PDB entry 9AVL | electron microscopy, 3.80 A resolution | chains Q and R of the 5 polymer chains in the assembly

# Chain Q (and R)
Protein: Isoform 1 of Extracellular calcium-sensing receptor
Source organism: Homo sapiens
Notes: chain R of this document is another copy of the same molecule, construct and numbering; everything in this record applies to it too
Reference sequence: P41180 (CASR_HUMAN); the construct has insertions or renumbered stretches relative to UniProt, so the offset changes along the chain: -7 to 11 = UniProt 1-19; 20-903 = UniProt 20-903
Sequence (911 residues; each row starts with the number of its first residue; numbers below 1 keep their minus sign (Met-7 is residue -7)):
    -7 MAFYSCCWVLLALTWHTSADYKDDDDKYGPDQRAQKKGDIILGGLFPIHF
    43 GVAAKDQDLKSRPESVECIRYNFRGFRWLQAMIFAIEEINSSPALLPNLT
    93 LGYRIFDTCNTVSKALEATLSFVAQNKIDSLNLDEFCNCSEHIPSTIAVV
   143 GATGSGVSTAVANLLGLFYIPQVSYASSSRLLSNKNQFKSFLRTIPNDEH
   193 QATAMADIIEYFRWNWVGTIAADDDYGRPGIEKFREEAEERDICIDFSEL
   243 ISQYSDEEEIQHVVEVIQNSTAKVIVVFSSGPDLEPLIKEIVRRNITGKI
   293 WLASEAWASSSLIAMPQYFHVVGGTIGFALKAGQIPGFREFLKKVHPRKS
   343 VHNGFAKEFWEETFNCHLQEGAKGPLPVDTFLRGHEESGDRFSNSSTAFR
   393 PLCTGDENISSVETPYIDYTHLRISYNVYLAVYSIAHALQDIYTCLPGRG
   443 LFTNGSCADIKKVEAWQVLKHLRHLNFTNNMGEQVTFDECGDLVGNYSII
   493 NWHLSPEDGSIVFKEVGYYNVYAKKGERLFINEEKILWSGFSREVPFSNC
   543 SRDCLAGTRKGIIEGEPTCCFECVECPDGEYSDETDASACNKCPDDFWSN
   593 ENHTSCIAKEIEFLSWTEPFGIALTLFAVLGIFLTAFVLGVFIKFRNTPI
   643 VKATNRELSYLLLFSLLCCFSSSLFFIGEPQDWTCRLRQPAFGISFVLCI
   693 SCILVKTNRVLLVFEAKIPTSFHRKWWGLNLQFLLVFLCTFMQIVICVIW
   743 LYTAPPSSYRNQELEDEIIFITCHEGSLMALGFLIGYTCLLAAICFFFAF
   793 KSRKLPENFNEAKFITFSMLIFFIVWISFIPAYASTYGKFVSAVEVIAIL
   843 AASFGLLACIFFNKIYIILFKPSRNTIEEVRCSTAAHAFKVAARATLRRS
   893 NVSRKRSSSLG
Disordered / not traced: -7 to 21, 125-130, 361-392, 711-721, 874-903 (chain R: -7 to 20, 125-130, 361-391, 882-903)
Construct notes: insertion (12-19)
Curated features (UniProtKB/Swiss-Prot):
  - region: Phe637 to Arg648 (Intracellular loop 1 (ICL1)), Thr699 to Asn722 (Intracellular loop 2 (ICL2)), Phe790 to Lys805 (Intracellular loop 3 (ICL3)), Ala880 to Ser900 (Interaction with RNF19A), Arg890 to Arg898 (Arginine-rich retention motif)
  - binding site (phosphate): Arg66 to Trp70, Arg415 to Ser417
  - binding site (Ca(2+)): Ile81, Ser84, Leu87, Leu88, Thr100, Thr145, Ser170, Pro188, Asp190, Glu231, Asp234, Glu297, Tyr489, Gly557
  - binding site (L-tryptophan): Ser147, Ala168, Ser170, Glu297
  - binding site (spermine): Asp238, Ser240
  - site: Cys482 (Important for ability of agonist AMG 416 to activate G-protein-coupled receptor activity)
  - modified residue: Thr888 (Phosphothreonine), Ser892 (Phosphoserine), Ser899 (Phosphoserine)
  - glycosylation (N-linked (GlcNAc...) asparagine): Asn90, Asn130, Asn261, Asn287, Asn386, Asn400, Asn446, Asn468, Asn488, Asn541, Asn594
Cystine bridges: Cys60-Cys101, Cys236-Cys561, Cys358-Cys395, Cys542-Cys562, Cys546-Cys565, Cys568-Cys582, Cys585-Cys598, Cys677-Cys765
Covalently attached groups: N-acetylglucosamine (NAG) linked to Asn468, Asn488, Asn541
Bound ions: Ca2+ site 1 near Thr100 (its only coordinating residue here); Ca2+ site 2 near Gly557 (its only coordinating residue here)
Ligand contacts:
  - 9IG (3-(2-chlorophenyl)-N-[(1R)-1-(3-methoxyphenyl)ethyl]propan-1-amine): Phe668, Gln681, Phe684, Gly685, Glu767, Leu770, Leu773, Leu776, Ile777, Thr780, Trp818, Phe821, Tyr825, Glu837, Ile841
  - A1AF7 ((19R,22S,25R)-22,25,26-trihydroxy-16,22-dioxo-17,21,23-trioxa-22lambda~5~-phosphahexacosan-19-yl (9Z)-octadec-9-enoate): Phe619, Lys805, Phe809, Ile813, Ile839, Ala843, Phe846, Gly847, Ala850, Cys851
  - cyclomethyltryptophan (TCR): Arg66, Trp70, Thr145, Gly146, Ser147, Ala168, Ser169, Ser170, Ser171, Ile187, Tyr218, Glu297, Ala298, Ile416

# Interface between chain Q and chain R
Residue-residue contacts - 99 pairs, chain Q then chain R:
  Gln49(Q) - Tyr161(R)  hydrogen bond
  Gln49(Q) - Arg465(R)
  Asp50(Q) - Lys462(R)  hydrogen bond (backbone-side chain)
  Leu51(Q) - Phe444(R)
  Leu51(Q) - Trp458(R)
  Leu51(Q) - Leu461(R)  hydrophobic
  Leu51(Q) - Lys462(R)
  Leu51(Q) - Arg465(R)
  Lys52(Q) - Leu443(R)
  Lys52(Q) - Phe444(R)
  Lys52(Q) - Thr445(R)  hydrogen bond (backbone-side chain)
  Ser53(Q) - Thr445(R)
  Ser53(Q) - Trp458(R)
  Arg54(Q) - Glu456(R)  salt bridge
  Arg54(Q) - Trp458(R)
  Pro55(Q) - Tyr161(R)
  Pro55(Q) - Trp458(R)
  Ser105(Q) - Leu159(R)
  Leu108(Q) - Asn155(R)
  Glu109(Q) - Leu159(R)
  Leu112(Q) - Lys119(R)
  Leu112(Q) - Leu123(R)
  Leu112(Q) - Leu159(R)  hydrophobic
  Ser113(Q) - Leu123(R)
  Ala116(Q) - Leu123(R)  hydrophobic
  Lys119(Q) - Lys119(R)
  Lys119(Q) - Leu123(R)
  Leu123(Q) - Gly21(R)  hydrogen bond (backbone-backbone)
  Leu123(Q) - Leu112(R)
  Leu123(Q) - Ala116(R)  hydrophobic
  Leu123(Q) - Lys119(R)
  Cys131(Q) - Cys131(R)  hydrophobic
  Asn155(Q) - Val104(R)
  Asn155(Q) - Leu108(R)
  Leu159(Q) - Ser105(R)
  Leu159(Q) - Leu108(R)  hydrophobic
  Leu159(Q) - Leu112(R)  hydrophobic
  Phe160(Q) - Leu112(R)  hydrophobic
  Tyr161(Q) - Gln49(R)
  Tyr161(Q) - Pro55(R)  hydrophobic
  Arg172(Q) - Asp215(R)  salt bridge
  Arg172(Q) - Leu242(R)
  Leu173(Q) - Arg220(R)
  Asn178(Q) - Tyr246(R)
  Asp215(Q) - Arg172(R)  salt bridge
  Arg220(Q) - Leu173(R)
  Glu224(Q) - Glu224(R)
  Arg227(Q) - Arg227(R)
  Tyr246(Q) - Asn178(R)
  Leu443(Q) - Lys52(R)
  Phe444(Q) - Leu51(R)
  Phe444(Q) - Lys52(R)
  Thr445(Q) - Lys52(R)  hydrogen bond (backbone-backbone)
  Thr445(Q) - Ser53(R)
  Glu456(Q) - Arg54(R)  salt bridge
  Trp458(Q) - Leu51(R)
  Trp458(Q) - Ser53(R)
  Trp458(Q) - Arg54(R)
  Trp458(Q) - Pro55(R)
  Leu461(Q) - Leu51(R)  hydrophobic
  Lys462(Q) - Asp50(R)  hydrogen bond (side chain-backbone)
  Lys462(Q) - Leu51(R)
  Lys462(Q) - Lys52(R)
  Arg465(Q) - Leu51(R)
  Arg551(Q) - Arg551(R)
  Ile554(Q) - Lys552(R)
  Ile554(Q) - Ile554(R)  hydrophobic
  Ile554(Q) - Ser580(R)
  Glu556(Q) - Ser580(R)
  Glu558(Q) - Thr560(R)
  Pro559(Q) - Thr560(R)
  Thr560(Q) - Glu558(R)
  Thr560(Q) - Pro559(R)
  Thr560(Q) - Thr560(R)
  Pro569(Q) - Pro569(R)  hydrophobic
  Asp578(Q) - Glu556(R)
  Ser580(Q) - Ile554(R)
  Ser580(Q) - Glu556(R)
  Phe809(Q) - Lys805(R)
  Phe809(Q) - Phe809(R)  hydrophobic
  Leu812(Q) - Phe809(R)  hydrophobic
  Ile816(Q) - Ile813(R)  hydrophobic
  Ile816(Q) - Ile816(R)  hydrophobic
  Val817(Q) - Ile816(R)  hydrophobic
  Pro823(Q) - Phe821(R)  hydrophobic
  Ala824(Q) - Ser820(R)
  Ala824(Q) - Phe821(R)
  Ser827(Q) - Ala824(R)
  Ser827(Q) - Thr828(R)  hydrogen bond (backbone-side chain)
  Ser827(Q) - Phe832(R)
  Ser827(Q) - Val836(R)
  Thr828(Q) - Pro823(R)
  Thr828(Q) - Ala824(R)
  Thr828(Q) - Ser827(R)
  Tyr829(Q) - Ser827(R)  hydrogen bond (backbone-side chain)
  Tyr829(Q) - Phe832(R)
  Phe832(Q) - Pro823(R)
  Phe832(Q) - Ser827(R)
  Val836(Q) - Pro823(R)  hydrophobic
Interface residues without a listed pair, chain Q (73 interface residues in all): Val58, Val104, Ala152, Leu156, Gln179, Lys181, Leu242, Lys552, Gly553, Gly557, Phe563, Ala579, Phe612, Ile813, Ser820, Ala835, Ile839
Interface residues without a listed pair, chain R (72 interface residues in all): Glu109, Ser113, Ala152, Leu156, Phe160, Gln179, Lys181, Asp234, Gly553, Phe563, Leu812, Val817, Ile819, Ala826, Ile839

# Overview
Chain Q and chain R form an interface of 73 and 72 residues respectively, with 8 hydrogen bonds and 4 salt
bridges. Among the polar pairs are Arg54(Q)-Glu456(R), Arg172(Q)-Asp215(R) and Gln49(Q)-Tyr161(R). Bound to
chain Q: cyclomethyltryptophan, compound 9IG and compound A1AF7.
Chain Q and chain R are both Isoform 1 of Extracellular calcium-sensing receptor (Homo sapiens); the
structure, Structure of human calcium-sensing receptor in complex with Gi3 protein in nanodiscs, was
determined by electron microscopy, deposited together with 9ASB, 9AVG, 9AXF and 9AYF.
